PDB entry 1TN0 | X-ray diffraction, 2.50 A resolution | chain A

# Chain A
Name: Bacteriorhodopsin
Organism: Halobacterium salinarum
Reference sequence: P02945 (BACR_HALN1); residues 1-249 here correspond to UniProt positions 14-262 (UniProt number = residue number + 13)
Sequence (249 residues; each row starts with the number of its first residue):
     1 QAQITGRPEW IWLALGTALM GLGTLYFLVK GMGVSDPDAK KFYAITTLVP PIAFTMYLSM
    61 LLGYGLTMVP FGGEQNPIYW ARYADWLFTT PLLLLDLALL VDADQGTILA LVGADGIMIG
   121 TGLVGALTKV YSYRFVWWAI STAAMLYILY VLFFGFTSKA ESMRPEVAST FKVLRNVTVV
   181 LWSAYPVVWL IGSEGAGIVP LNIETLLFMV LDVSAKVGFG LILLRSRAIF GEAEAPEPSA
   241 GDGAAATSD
Unresolved in the structure: 1-4, 232-249
Construct notes: engineered mutation Pro51 (Ala64 in P02945)
Swiss-Prot annotation at these positions:
  - site: Asp85 (Primary proton acceptor)
  - modified residue: Gln1 (Pyrrolidone carboxylic acid), Lys216 (N6-(retinylidene)lysine)
Covalent attachments: retinal (RET) linked to Lys216
Small-molecule neighbours: retinal (RET): Tyr83, Trp86, Thr89, Thr90, Leu93, Met118, Ile119, Gly122, Trp138, Ser141, Thr142, Met145, Trp182, Tyr185, Pro186, Trp189, Asp212, Ala215

# In short
Retinal is covalently linked to Lys216.
Chain A is Bacteriorhodopsin (Halobacterium salinarum); the structure, Structure of bacterorhodopsin mutant
A51P, was determined by X-ray diffraction together with 1TN5 from the same study.
